Entry 6QCS (electron microscopy, 3.10 A resolution); this record covers chains B and C of the 6 polymer chains in the assembly.

Chain B:
Molecule: RNA-directed RNA polymerase catalytic subunit
Organism: Influenza B virus
Notes: EC 2.7.7.48
UniProt: Q5V8Y6 (Q5V8Y6_9INFB); residues 1-752 here = UniProt positions 1-752
Chain sequence (772 residues; numbered -8 to 763; the number before each row is that of its first residue; numbers below 1 keep their minus sign (Gly-8 is residue -8)):
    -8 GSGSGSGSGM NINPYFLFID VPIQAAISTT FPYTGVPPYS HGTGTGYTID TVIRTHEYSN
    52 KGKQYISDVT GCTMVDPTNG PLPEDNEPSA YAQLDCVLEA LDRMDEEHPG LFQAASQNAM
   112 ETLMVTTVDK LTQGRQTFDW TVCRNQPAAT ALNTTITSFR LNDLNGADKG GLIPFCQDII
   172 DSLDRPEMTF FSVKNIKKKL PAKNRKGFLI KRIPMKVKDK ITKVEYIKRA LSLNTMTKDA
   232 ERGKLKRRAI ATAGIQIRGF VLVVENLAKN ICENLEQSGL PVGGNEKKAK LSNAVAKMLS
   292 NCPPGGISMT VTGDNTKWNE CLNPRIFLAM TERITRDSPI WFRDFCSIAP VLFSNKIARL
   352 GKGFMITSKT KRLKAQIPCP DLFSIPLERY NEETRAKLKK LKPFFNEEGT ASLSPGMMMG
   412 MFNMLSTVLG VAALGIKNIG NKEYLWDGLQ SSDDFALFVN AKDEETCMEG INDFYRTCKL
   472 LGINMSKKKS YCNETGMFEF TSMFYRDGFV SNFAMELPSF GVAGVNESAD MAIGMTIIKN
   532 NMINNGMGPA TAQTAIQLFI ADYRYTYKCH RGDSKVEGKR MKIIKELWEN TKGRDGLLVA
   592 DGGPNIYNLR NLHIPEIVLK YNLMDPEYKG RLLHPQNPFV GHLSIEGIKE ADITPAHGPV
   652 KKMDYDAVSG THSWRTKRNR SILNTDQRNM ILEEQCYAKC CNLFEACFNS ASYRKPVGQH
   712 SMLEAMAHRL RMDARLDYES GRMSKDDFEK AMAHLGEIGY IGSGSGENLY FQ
Disordered / not traced: -8 to -1, 750-763
Construct notes: expression tag (-8 to 0, 753-763)
Bound ions: Mg2+: Gly304, Asp445
From the paper describing this entry:
  - binding site for 3 end: Asn670 to Asp677
  - catalytic residues: Asp305, Asp444, Asp445 (proposed by the authors, not directly observed)

Chain C:
Molecule: Polymerase basic protein 2
Organism: Influenza B virus
UniProt: Q5V8X3 (Q5V8X3_9INFB); residue numbers follow UniProt; this construct covers 1-770
Chain sequence (798 residues; row label = number of the first residue in the row; numbers below 1 keep their minus sign (Gly-8 is residue -8)):
    -8 GSGSGSGSGM TLAKIELLKQ LLRDNEAKTV LKQTTVDQYN IIRKFNTSRI EKNPSLRMKW
    52 AMCSNFPLAL TKGDMANRIP LEYKGIQLKT NAEDIGTKGQ MCSIAAVTWW NTYGPIGDTE
   112 GFERVYESFF LRKMRLDNAT WGRITFGPVE RVRKRVLLNP LTKEMPPDEA SNVIMEILFP
   172 KEAGIPREST WIHRELIKEK REKLKGTMIT PIVLAYMLER ELVARRRFLP VAGATSAEFI
   232 EMLHCLQGEN WRQIYHPGGN KLTESRSQSM IVACRKIIRR SIVASNPLEL AVEIANKTVI
   292 DTEPLKSCLA AIDGGDVACD IIRAALGLKI RQRQRFGRLE LKRISGRGFK NDEEILIGNG
   352 TIQKIGIWDG EEEFHVRCGE CRGILKKSKM KLEKLLINSA KKEDMRDLII LCMVFSQDTR
   412 MFQGVRGEIN FLNRAGQLLS PMYQLQRYFL NRSNDLFDQW GYEESPKASE LHGINESMNA
   472 SDYTLKGVVV TRNVIDDFSS TETEKVSITK NLSLIKRTGE VIMGANDVSE LESQAQLMIT
   532 YDTPKMWEMG TTKELVQNTY QWVLKNLVTL KAQFLLGKED MFQWDAFEAF ESIIPQKMAG
   592 QYSGFARAVL KQMRDQEVMK TDQFIKLLPF CFSPPKLRSN GEPYQFLKLV LKGGGENFIE
   652 VRKGSPLFSY NPQTEVLTIC GRMMSLKGKI EDEERNRSMG NAVLAGFLVS GKYDPDLGDF
   712 KTIEELEKLK PGEKANILLY QGKPVKVVKR KRYSALSNDI SQGIKRQRMT VESMGWALSG
   772 WSHPQFEKGS GSENLYFQ
Disordered / not traced: -8 to -1, 742-789
Construct notes: expression tag (-8 to 0, 771-789)

How chain B and chain C interact:
Contacting residue pairs - 247 pairs, chain B then chain C:
  Asp11(B) - Met674(C)
  Pro13(B) - Met674(C)
  Tyr30(B) - Asn44(C)  hydrogen bond
  Ala105(B) - Glu419(C)
  Asp120(B) - Asn31(C)
  Thr123(B) - Lys35(C)  hydrogen bond
  Arg126(B) - Ile41(C)
  Gln127(B) - Arg40(C)
  Pro138(B) - Ser39(C)
  Ala140(B) - Lys35(C)
  Thr141(B) - Phe36(C)
  Thr141(B) - Asn37(C)
  Leu143(B) - Ile32(C)  hydrophobic
  Asn144(B) - Ile33(C)
  Asn144(B) - Phe36(C)
  Ile147(B) - Ile32(C)  hydrophobic
  Arg151(B) - Gln29(C)  hydrogen bond
  Ala158(B) - Gln29(C)  hydrogen bond (backbone-side chain)
  Asp159(B) - Thr26(C)
  Asp159(B) - Gln29(C)  hydrogen bond
  Glu264(B) - Arg425(C)  salt bridge
  Val273(B) - Arg425(C)
  Asn276(B) - Arg144(C)  hydrogen bond
  Asn276(B) - Phe219(C)  hydrogen bond (side chain-backbone)
  Asn276(B) - Pro221(C)
  Glu277(B) - Phe219(C)
  Glu277(B) - Arg425(C)  salt bridge
  Glu277(B) - Ala426(C)
  Lys279(B) - Arg144(C)
  Lys281(B) - Ala426(C)
  Asn284(B) - Ala426(C)  hydrogen bond (side chain-backbone)
  Asn284(B) - Gly427(C)
  Asn284(B) - Gln428(C)
  Ala287(B) - Glu647(C)
  Ser291(B) - Gly646(C)
  Pro295(B) - Leu638(C)  hydrophobic
  Gly296(B) - Leu638(C)
  Ile298(B) - Gln732(C)
  Glu455(B) - Gln732(C)  hydrogen bond
  Val513(B) - Ser46(C)
  Ala514(B) - Pro45(C)
  Ala514(B) - Ser46(C)
  Gly515(B) - Met49(C)
  Val516(B) - Met49(C)
  Lys530(B) - His235(C)
  Met533(B) - His235(C)
  Ile534(B) - Arg142(C)  hydrogen bond (backbone-side chain)
  Ile534(B) - Pro221(C)  hydrophobic
  Ile534(B) - His235(C)
  Asp553(B) - Lys50(C)  salt bridge
  Thr557(B) - Lys50(C)  hydrogen bond
  Thr557(B) - Met53(C)
  Tyr558(B) - Met49(C)
  Tyr558(B) - Met53(C)  hydrophobic
  Tyr558(B) - Ile95(C)
  Lys559(B) - Met53(C)
  Lys559(B) - Cys54(C)
  Lys570(B) - Ile77(C)
  Lys570(B) - Ala96(C)
  Arg571(B) - Ile95(C)  hydrogen bond (side chain-backbone)
  Arg571(B) - Thr99(C)  hydrogen bond
  Lys573(B) - Lys75(C)
  Lys573(B) - Ile77(C)
  Ile574(B) - Ala96(C)
  Ile575(B) - Thr99(C)
  Glu577(B) - Tyr74(C)  hydrogen bond
  Glu577(B) - Lys75(C)  salt bridge
  Glu577(B) - Tyr104(C)  hydrogen bond
  Leu578(B) - Thr103(C)
  Asn581(B) - Tyr104(C)
  Asp592(B) - Asn102(C)  hydrogen bond
  Leu600(B) - His235(C)  hydrogen bond (backbone-side chain)
  Leu600(B) - Cys236(C)  hydrophobic
  Arg601(B) - Leu127(C)
  Arg601(B) - Trp132(C)
  Arg601(B) - Met233(C)
  Asn602(B) - Leu127(C)
  His604(B) - Arg123(C)  hydrogen bond (backbone-side chain)
  His604(B) - Glu232(C)
  His604(B) - Met233(C)
  His604(B) - His235(C)
  Ile605(B) - Lys124(C)
  Ile605(B) - Leu127(C)  hydrophobic
  Val609(B) - Phe120(C)
  Val609(B) - Phe121(C)  hydrophobic
  Val609(B) - Lys124(C)
  Leu610(B) - Lys124(C)
  Tyr612(B) - Phe113(C)  hydrophobic
  Tyr612(B) - Glu114(C)
  Tyr612(B) - Phe121(C)  hydrophobic
  Asn613(B) - Lys124(C)
  Glu618(B) - Ile107(C)
  Tyr619(B) - Asn102(C)
  Lys620(B) - Thr110(C)
  Gly621(B) - Gly108(C)  hydrogen bond (backbone-backbone)
  Arg622(B) - Trp101(C)  hydrogen bond (backbone-side chain)
  Arg622(B) - Asn102(C)
  Arg622(B) - Thr103(C)  hydrogen bond (side chain-backbone)
  Arg622(B) - Tyr104(C)
  Arg622(B) - Gly105(C)  hydrogen bond (side chain-backbone)
  Arg622(B) - Pro106(C)
  Arg622(B) - Ile107(C)
  Leu623(B) - Asn102(C)
  Leu624(B) - Thr110(C)
  Leu624(B) - Phe113(C)  hydrophobic
  His625(B) - Pro106(C)
  His625(B) - Gly108(C)
  Pro626(B) - Asp109(C)
  Pro626(B) - Met199(C)
  Gln627(B) - Met66(C)
  Pro629(B) - Leu61(C)
  Pro629(B) - Thr62(C)  hydrogen bond (backbone-backbone)
  Pro629(B) - Ala67(C)  hydrophobic
  Pro629(B) - Trp101(C)
  Phe630(B) - Leu61(C)  hydrophobic
  Phe630(B) - Ile70(C)  hydrophobic
  Phe630(B) - Cys93(C)  hydrophobic
  Phe630(B) - Ala97(C)
  Phe630(B) - Val98(C)  hydrophobic
  Phe630(B) - Trp101(C)  hydrophobic
  Gly632(B) - Thr62(C)
  Leu634(B) - Ile203(C)  hydrophobic
  Leu634(B) - Val204(C)  hydrophobic
  Ile636(B) - Ile203(C)  hydrophobic
  Ile636(B) - Glu210(C)
  Ile639(B) - Ile203(C)  hydrophobic
  Ile639(B) - Tyr207(C)  hydrophobic
  Lys640(B) - Arg216(C)
  Asp655(B) - Arg216(C)  salt bridge
  Tyr656(B) - Tyr207(C)  hydrogen bond (backbone-side chain)
  Asp657(B) - Phe120(C)
  Asp657(B) - Arg123(C)  salt bridge
  Asp657(B) - Tyr207(C)
  Asp657(B) - Arg211(C)  salt bridge
  Val659(B) - Phe113(C)  hydrophobic
  Val659(B) - Tyr117(C)
  Ser660(B) - Tyr117(C)
  Thr662(B) - Val98(C)
  Thr662(B) - Trp101(C)
  Thr662(B) - Asn102(C)  hydrogen bond
  His663(B) - Val98(C)
  His663(B) - Asn102(C)  hydrogen bond
  Trp665(B) - Met49(C)  hydrophobic
  Trp665(B) - Met53(C)  hydrophobic
  Trp665(B) - Leu59(C)  hydrophobic
  Trp665(B) - Val98(C)
  Arg666(B) - Leu59(C)
  Arg666(B) - Ala60(C)  hydrogen bond (backbone-backbone)
  Arg666(B) - Leu61(C)
  Arg666(B) - Thr62(C)  hydrogen bond
  Arg666(B) - Thr88(C)
  Thr667(B) - Pro58(C)
  Lys668(B) - Phe57(C)
  Lys668(B) - Pro58(C)  hydrogen bond (backbone-backbone)
  Lys668(B) - Asp85(C)
  Lys668(B) - Met92(C)
  Arg669(B) - Asn37(C)
  Arg669(B) - Thr38(C)  hydrogen bond
  Arg669(B) - Ser39(C)
  Arg669(B) - Asp85(C)  hydrogen bond (backbone-side chain)
  Arg669(B) - Ile86(C)
  Arg669(B) - Gly87(C)
  Arg671(B) - Glu84(C)  hydrogen bond (side chain-backbone)
  Arg671(B) - Asp85(C)
  Arg671(B) - Ile86(C)
  Ile673(B) - Thr38(C)
  Met681(B) - Thr38(C)
  Ile682(B) - Ile86(C)  hydrophobic
  Glu685(B) - Phe36(C)
  Glu685(B) - Asn37(C)
  Glu685(B) - Thr38(C)  hydrogen bond (side chain-backbone)
  Gln686(B) - Ile86(C)  hydrogen bond (side chain-backbone)
  Gln686(B) - Lys89(C)
  Cys687(B) - Glu17(C)
  Cys687(B) - Ala18(C)  hydrogen bond (side chain-backbone)
  Tyr688(B) - Val21(C)  hydrophobic
  Tyr688(B) - Phe36(C)  hydrophobic
  Ala689(B) - Arg34(C)
  Cys691(B) - Leu12(C)  hydrophobic
  Cys691(B) - Ala18(C)  hydrophobic
  Cys691(B) - Val21(C)  hydrophobic
  Cys691(B) - Leu22(C)  hydrophobic
  Cys692(B) - Tyr30(C)  hydrophobic
  Cys692(B) - Ile33(C)  hydrophobic
  Cys692(B) - Arg34(C)
  Asn693(B) - Arg34(C)  hydrogen bond
  Leu694(B) - Leu8(C)  hydrophobic
  Leu694(B) - Leu9(C)  hydrophobic
  Leu694(B) - Leu12(C)  hydrophobic
  Phe695(B) - Val27(C)  hydrophobic
  Phe695(B) - Tyr30(C)  hydrophobic
  Glu696(B) - Tyr30(C)  hydrogen bond
  Glu696(B) - Arg34(C)  salt bridge
  Ala697(B) - Lys5(C)  hydrogen bond (backbone-side chain)
  Phe699(B) - Glu173(C)
  Asn700(B) - Phe170(C)
  Asn700(B) - Glu173(C)
  Ser701(B) - Met166(C)
  Ser701(B) - Phe170(C)
  Ser701(B) - Glu173(C)  hydrogen bond
  Ala702(B) - Tyr30(C)
  Tyr704(B) - Ser162(C)
  Tyr704(B) - Ile165(C)
  Tyr704(B) - Met166(C)  hydrophobic
  Tyr704(B) - Ala206(C)  hydrophobic
  Tyr704(B) - Glu210(C)
  Arg705(B) - Ser162(C)  hydrogen bond
  Arg705(B) - Asn163(C)
  Arg705(B) - Met166(C)
  Lys706(B) - Asn31(C)
  Pro707(B) - Val27(C)
  Pro707(B) - Asp28(C)
  Pro707(B) - Tyr30(C)  hydrophobic
  Pro707(B) - Asn31(C)  hydrogen bond (backbone-side chain)
  Val708(B) - Asp28(C)
  Gly709(B) - Thr26(C)
  Gly709(B) - Val27(C)
  Gly709(B) - Asp28(C)  hydrogen bond (backbone-backbone)
  Gln710(B) - Thr26(C)
  Gln710(B) - Asp28(C)
  His711(B) - Thr26(C)
  His711(B) - Val27(C)  hydrogen bond (backbone-backbone)
  Ser712(B) - Leu22(C)  hydrogen bond (side chain-backbone)
  Ser712(B) - Lys23(C)  hydrogen bond (side chain-backbone)
  Ser712(B) - Thr25(C)
  Ser712(B) - Val27(C)
  Met713(B) - Leu22(C)
  Met713(B) - Thr25(C)  hydrogen bond (backbone-backbone)
  Met713(B) - Tyr30(C)  hydrophobic
  Leu714(B) - Leu9(C)  hydrophobic
  Leu714(B) - Leu22(C)  hydrogen bond (backbone-backbone)
  Leu714(B) - Lys23(C)
  Met717(B) - Leu9(C)  hydrophobic
  Arg720(B) - Glu173(C)  salt bridge
  Leu721(B) - Lys5(C)
  Leu721(B) - Ile6(C)  hydrophobic
  Leu721(B) - Leu9(C)  hydrophobic
  Asp724(B) - Thr2(C)
  Asp728(B) - Thr2(C)  hydrogen bond
  Asp738(B) - Leu3(C)
  Ala742(B) - Leu3(C)  hydrophobic
  Ala742(B) - Ile6(C)  hydrophobic
  His745(B) - Ile6(C)
  His745(B) - Lys10(C)  hydrogen bond
  Glu748(B) - Lys10(C)  salt bridge
  Ile749(B) - Leu9(C)  hydrophobic
  Ile749(B) - Leu13(C)  hydrophobic
Interface residues without a listed pair, chain B (152 interface residues in all): Gly161, Pro272, Ala280, Leu290, Glu485, Asp498, Asn535, Pro540, Leu603, Pro606, Asn628, Ser635, Asp643, Ala658, Asn670, Leu674, Glu684, Lys690, Cys698, Ser703, Ala716, Ala725, Leu746
Interface residues without a listed pair, chain C (131 interface residues in all): Asp15, Gln24, Asn56, Gln78, Leu79, Trp100, Lys172, Thr201, Arg218, Leu220, Leu234, Trp242, Lys639, Phe649, Lys654, Ser656, Pro657

Overview:
Chain B and chain C form an interface of 152 and 131 residues respectively, with 49 hydrogen bonds and 10 salt
bridges. Polar contacts include Glu264(B)-Arg425(C), Glu277(B)-Arg425(C) and Asp553(B)-Lys50(C). Gly304(B) and
Asp445(B) coordinate Mg2+. The paper reports catalytic residues Asp305(B), Asp444(B) and Asp445(B); a binding
site for 3 end at Asn670(B).
Here chain B is RNA-directed RNA polymerase catalytic subunit and chain C is Polymerase basic protein 2, both
from Influenza B virus. Entry 6QCS (Influenza B polymerase pre-initiation complex) was determined by electron
microscopy, deposited together with 6QCT, 6QCV, 6QCW and 6QCX.
